8SMJ - chains D and F of the 3 polymer chains in the assembly; structure by X-ray diffraction, 1.39 A resolution.

# Chain D
Molecule: 16-nt DNA strand
Sequence (16 nucleotides; numbered 17 to 32; the number before each row is that of its first residue):
    17 TCCCCATTCC GCTTAT

# Chain F
Protein: Transcription factor PU.1
From: Mus musculus
Notes: fragment: ETS domain containing residues 167-272
UniProtKB: P17433 (SPI1_MOUSE); the construct has insertions or renumbered stretches relative to UniProt, so the offset changes along the chain: 165-241 = UniProt 167-243; 243-258 = UniProt 244-259; 261-273 = UniProt 260-272
Amino-acid sequence (109 residues; numbered 165 to 273; the number before each row is that of its first residue):
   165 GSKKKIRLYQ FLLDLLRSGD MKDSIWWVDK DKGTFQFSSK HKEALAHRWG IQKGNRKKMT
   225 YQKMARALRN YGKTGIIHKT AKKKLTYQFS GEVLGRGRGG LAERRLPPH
Not modelled in the structure: 165-168, 261-273
Sequence notes: conflict Ile240 (Glu242 in P17433), Ile241 (Val243 in P17433), Thr244 (Lys245 in P17433), Ala245 (Val246 in P17433); insertion (242, 259-260)
Curated features (UniProtKB/Swiss-Prot):
  - DNA-binding region: Ile170 to Ser254 (ETS)
  - binding site (DNA): Lys217, Arg230, Arg233
From the paper describing this entry:
  - conformationally variable residues (side-chain flip): Gln226

# Chain D / chain F interface
Pairs across the interface (19; chain D residue first):
  DC21(D) with Arg171(F), salt bridge to the phosphate
  DA22(D) with Arg171(F), salt bridge to the phosphate; Leu172(F), hydrogen bond to the phosphate; Lys217(F), hydrogen bond to the phosphate; Tyr235(F), hydrogen bond to the phosphate
  DT23(D) with Trp213(F), hydrogen bond to the phosphate; Lys217(F), salt bridge to the phosphate; Asn219(F), hydrogen bond to the phosphate; Met223(F), phosphate contact; Asn234(F), base contact
  DT24(D) with Asn219(F), phosphate contact; Arg220(F), phosphate contact; Lys221(F), hydrogen bond to the phosphate; Lys227(F), salt bridge to the phosphate; Arg230(F), base contact
  DC25(D) with Lys221(F), salt bridge to the phosphate
  DC26(D) with Gln226(F), base contact
  DG27(D) with Gln226(F), hydrogen bond to the base
  DT32(D) with Lys248(F), phosphate contact
Also at the interface, not in a pair above, chain F (17 interface residues in all): Ile170, Lys222, Ala231

# Summary
The interface between chain D and chain F involves 8 residues on one side and 17 on the other; the contacts
include 7 hydrogen bonds and 5 salt bridges. Among the polar pairs are DG27(D)-Gln226(F), DA22(D)-Leu172(F)
and DA22(D)-Lys217(F). UniProt lists a DNA-binding region and 3 DNA-binding residues on chain F. The paper
reports conformational variability at Gln226(F).
Here chain D is a 16-nt DNA strand and chain F is Transcription factor PU.1 (Mus musculus). Entry 8SMJ
(Chimeric ETS-domain of murine PU.1 harboring the corresponding beta-strand 3 (S3) residues from murine Ets-1
in ...) was determined by X-ray diffraction together with 8SMH, 8SP1 and 8T9U from the same study.
